PDB entry 5EHE | X-ray diffraction, 1.50 A resolution | chain A

== Chain A ==
Protein: Carbonic anhydrase 2
From: Homo sapiens
Notes: EC 4.2.1.1; fragment: human carbonic anhydrase II
UniProt: P00918 (CAH2_HUMAN); the author numbering skips numbers that UniProt does not, so the offset changes along the chain: 1-125 = UniProt 1-125; 127-261 = UniProt 126-260
Sequence (260 residues; row label = number of the first residue in the row; note: 1 number in that range is skipped by the numbering (no residue carries it; nothing is unmodelled there)):
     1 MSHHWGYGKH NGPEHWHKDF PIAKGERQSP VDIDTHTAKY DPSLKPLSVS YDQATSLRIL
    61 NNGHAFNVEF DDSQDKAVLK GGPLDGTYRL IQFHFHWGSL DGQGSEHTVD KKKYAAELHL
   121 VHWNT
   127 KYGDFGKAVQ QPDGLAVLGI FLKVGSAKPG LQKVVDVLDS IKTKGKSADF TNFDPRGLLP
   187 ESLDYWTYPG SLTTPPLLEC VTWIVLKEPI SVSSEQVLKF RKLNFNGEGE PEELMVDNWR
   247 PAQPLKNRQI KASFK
Unresolved in the structure: 1-3
UniProt features mapped onto this chain:
  - active site: His-64 (Proton donor/acceptor)
  - binding site (Zn(2+)): His-94, His-96, His-119
  - binding site (substrate): Thr-199, Thr-200
  - site: Tyr-7 (Fine-tunes the proton-transfer properties of H-64), Asn-62 (Fine-tunes the proton-transfer properties of H-64), Asn-67 (Fine-tunes the proton-transfer properties of H-64), Gln-92 (Involved in the binding of some activators, including histamine and L-histidine)
  - modified residue: Ser-2 (N-acetylserine), Ser-166 (Phosphoserine), Ser-173 (Phosphoserine)

== In short ==
From UniProt: active-site residue His-64, 3 Zn2+-binding residues and substrate-binding residues Thr-199 and
Thr-200.
Chain A is Carbonic anhydrase 2 (Homo sapiens); the structure, Crystal structure of human carbonic anhydrase
isozyme II with 3-(benzylamino)-2,5,6-trifluoro-4-[(2-hydroxyethyl)sulfonyl]benzenesulfonamide, was determined
by X-ray diffraction together with 5E2M, 5E2N, 5DOG, 5DOH and 5DRS from the same study.
